Entry 7KEE (X-ray diffraction, 3.45 A resolution); this record covers chains A and T of the 13 polymer chains in the assembly.

# Chain A
Protein: DNA-directed RNA polymerase II subunit RPB1
Organism: Saccharomyces cerevisiae (strain ATCC 204508 / S288c)
Notes: EC 2.7.7.6
UniProtKB: P04050 (RPB1_YEAST); numbering as in UniProt (aligned over 1-1733)
Amino-acid sequence (1733 residues; row label = number of the first residue in the row):
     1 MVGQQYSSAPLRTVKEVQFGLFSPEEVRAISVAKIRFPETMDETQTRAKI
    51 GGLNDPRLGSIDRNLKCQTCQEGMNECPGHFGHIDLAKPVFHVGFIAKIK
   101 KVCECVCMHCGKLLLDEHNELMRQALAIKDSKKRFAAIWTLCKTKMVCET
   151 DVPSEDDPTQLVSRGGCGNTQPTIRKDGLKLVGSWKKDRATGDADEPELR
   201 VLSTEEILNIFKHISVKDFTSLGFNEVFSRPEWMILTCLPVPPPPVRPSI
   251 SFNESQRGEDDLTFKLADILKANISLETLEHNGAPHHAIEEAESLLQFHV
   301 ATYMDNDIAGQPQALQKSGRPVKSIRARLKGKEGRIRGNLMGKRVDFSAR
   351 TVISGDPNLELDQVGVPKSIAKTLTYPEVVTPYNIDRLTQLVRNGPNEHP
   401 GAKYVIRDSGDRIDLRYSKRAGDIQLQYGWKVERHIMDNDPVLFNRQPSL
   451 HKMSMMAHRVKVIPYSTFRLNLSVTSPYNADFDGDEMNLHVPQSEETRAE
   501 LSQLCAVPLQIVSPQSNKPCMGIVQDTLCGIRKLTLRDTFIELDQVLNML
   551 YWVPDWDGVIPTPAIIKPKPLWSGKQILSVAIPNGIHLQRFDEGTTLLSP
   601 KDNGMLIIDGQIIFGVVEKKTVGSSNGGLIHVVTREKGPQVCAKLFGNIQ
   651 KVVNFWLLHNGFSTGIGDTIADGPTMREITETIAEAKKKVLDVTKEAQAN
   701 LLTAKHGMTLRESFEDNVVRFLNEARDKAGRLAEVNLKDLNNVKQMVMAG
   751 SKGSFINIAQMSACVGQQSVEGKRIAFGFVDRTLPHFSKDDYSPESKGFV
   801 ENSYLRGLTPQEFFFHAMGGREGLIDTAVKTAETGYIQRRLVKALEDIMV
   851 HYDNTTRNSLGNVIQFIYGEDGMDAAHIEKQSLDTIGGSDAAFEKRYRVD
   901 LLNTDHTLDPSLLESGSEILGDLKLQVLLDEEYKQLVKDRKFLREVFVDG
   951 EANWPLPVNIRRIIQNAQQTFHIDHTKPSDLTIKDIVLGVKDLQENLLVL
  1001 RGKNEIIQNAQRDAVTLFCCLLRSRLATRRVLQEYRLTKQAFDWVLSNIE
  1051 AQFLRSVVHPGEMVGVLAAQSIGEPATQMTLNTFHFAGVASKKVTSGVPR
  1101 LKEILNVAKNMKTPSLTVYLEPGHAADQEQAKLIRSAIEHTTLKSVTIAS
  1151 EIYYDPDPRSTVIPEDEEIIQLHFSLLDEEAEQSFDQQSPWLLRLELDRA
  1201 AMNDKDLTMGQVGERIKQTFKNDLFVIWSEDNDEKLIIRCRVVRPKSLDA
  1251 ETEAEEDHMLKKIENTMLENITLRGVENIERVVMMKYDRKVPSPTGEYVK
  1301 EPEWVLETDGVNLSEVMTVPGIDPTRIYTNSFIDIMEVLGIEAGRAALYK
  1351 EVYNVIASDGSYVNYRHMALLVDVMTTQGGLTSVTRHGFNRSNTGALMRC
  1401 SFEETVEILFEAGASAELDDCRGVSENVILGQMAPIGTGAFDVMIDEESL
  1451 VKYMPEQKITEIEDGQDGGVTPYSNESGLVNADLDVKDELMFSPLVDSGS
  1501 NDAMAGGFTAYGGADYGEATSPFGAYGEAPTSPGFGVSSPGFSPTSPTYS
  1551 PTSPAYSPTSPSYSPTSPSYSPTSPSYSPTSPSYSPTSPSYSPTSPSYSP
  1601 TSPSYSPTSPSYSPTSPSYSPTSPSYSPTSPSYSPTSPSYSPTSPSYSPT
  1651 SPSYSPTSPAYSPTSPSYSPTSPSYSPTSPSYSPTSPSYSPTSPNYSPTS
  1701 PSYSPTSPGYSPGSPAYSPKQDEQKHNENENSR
Disordered / not traced: 1-2, 150-160, 187-198, 1082-1091, 1177-1186, 1244-1253, 1446-1733
Ion coordination: Zn2+ site 1: Cys67, Cys70, Cys77; Zn2+ site 2: Cys110, Cys148, Cys167; Mg2+: Asp483, Asp485
Residues lining bound ligands: WCG ((1S)-1,4-anhydro-5-O-[(R)-hydroxy{[(S)-hydroxy(phosphonooxy)phosphoryl]oxy}phosphoryl]-1-(3-methoxynaphthalen-2-yl)-D-ribitol): Asn479, Asp481, Asp483, Lys752
Curated features (UniProtKB/Swiss-Prot):
  - region: Pro248 to Asp260 (Lid loop), Asn306 to Lys323 (Rudder loop), Pro810 to Glu822 (Bridging helix)
  - binding site (Zn(2+)): Cys67, Cys70, Cys77, His80, Cys107, Cys110, Cys148, Cys167
  - binding site (Mg(2+)): Asp481, Asp483, Asp485
  - modified residue: Thr1471 (Phosphothreonine)
  - cross-link (Glycyl lysine isopeptide (Lys-Gly)): Lys695 (interchain with G-Cter in ubiquitin), Lys1246 (interchain with G-Cter in ubiquitin), Lys1350 (interchain with G-Cter in ubiquitin)
  - natural variant: Ser1653 to Pro1659 (deletion: In strain: A364A)
  - mutagenesis: Lys1246 (K1246R: Impairs ubiquitination during transcription stress)

# Chain T
Molecule: Template strand DNA
Sequence (29 nucleotides; each row starts with the number of its first residue):
     1 CTACCGATAAGCAGACGXTCCTCTCGATG
Disordered / not traced: 1-4, 29
Modified residues: WC7 (6-[2-deoxy-5-O-(trihydroxy-lambda~5~-phosphanyl)-beta-D-erythro-pentofuranosyl]thieno[2,3-c]pyridine-7(6H)-thione) at position 18

# Interface between chain A and chain T
Pairs across the interface (15):
  Ala309(A) with DG14(T), phosphate contact
  Lys317(A) with DT28(T), hydrogen bond to the phosphate
  Arg337(A) with DG17(T), salt bridge to the phosphate; DT19(T), salt bridge to the phosphate
  Arg344(A) with DC21(T), salt bridge to the phosphate
  Arg350(A) with DT22(T), salt bridge to the phosphate
  Gln447(A) with DC20(T), sugar contact
  Pro448(A) with WC7_18(T), base contact
  Ala832(A) with DG17(T), phosphate contact; WC7_18(T), phosphate contact
  Gly835(A) with WC7_18(T), sugar contact
  Tyr836(A) with DG17(T), phosphate contact; WC7_18(T), sugar contact
  Arg1386(A) with DC16(T), base contact
  Glu1403(A) with DC16(T), phosphate contact
Interface residues without a listed pair, chain A (17 interface residues in all): Lys145, Leu450, Thr831, Arg839, Glu1404
Interface residues without a listed pair, chain T (11 interface residues in all): DG6, DA15

# Summary
17 residues of chain A face 11 of chain T across their interface; the contacts include 1 hydrogen bond and 4
salt bridges. Polar contacts include Lys317(A)-DT28(T), Arg337(A)-DG17(T) and Arg337(A)-DT19(T). Ligands of
chain A: compound WCG.
Chain A is DNA-directed RNA polymerase II subunit RPB1 (Saccharomyces cerevisiae (strain ATCC 204508 / S288c))
and chain T is Template strand DNA; the structure, RNA polymerase II elongation complex with unnatural base
dTPT3, rNaMTP bound to E-site, was determined by X-ray diffraction, deposited together with 7KED and 7KEF.
